Entry 8CZZ (electron microscopy, 3.14 A resolution); this record covers chains B and J of the 18 polymer chains in the assembly.

== Chain B (and J) ==
Molecule: CRF-1_AE T/F100 HIV-1 gp41
Source organism: Human immunodeficiency virus 1
Notes: chain J of this document is another copy of the same molecule, construct and numbering; everything in this record applies to it too
UniProt: A0A6C0ZY47 (A0A6C0ZY47_9HIV1); residues 512-664 here correspond to UniProt positions 513-665 (UniProt number = residue number + 1)
Sequence (155 residues; numbered 512 to 666; the number before each row is that of its first residue):
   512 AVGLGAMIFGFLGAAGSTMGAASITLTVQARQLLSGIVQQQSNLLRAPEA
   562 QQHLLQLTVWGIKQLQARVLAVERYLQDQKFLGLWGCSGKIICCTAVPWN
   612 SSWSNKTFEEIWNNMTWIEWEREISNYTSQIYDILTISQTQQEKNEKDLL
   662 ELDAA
Unresolved in the structure: 512-520, 548-564, 663-666 (chain J: 512-521, 546-558, 663-666)
Sequence notes: conflict Pro559 (Ile560 in A0A6C0ZY47), Cys605 (Thr606 in A0A6C0ZY47); expression tag (665-666)
Disulfide bonds: Cys598-Cys604
Covalently attached groups: N-acetylglucosamine (NAG) linked to Asn616, Asn625; glycan linked to Asn637
What the authors report for this chain:
  - conformationally variable residues: Ser528 to Gln540, Ala541 to Ile548

== Interface between chain B and chain J ==
Contacting residue pairs - 31 pairs, chain B then chain J:
  Ser534(B) - Lys655(J)  hydrogen bond (backbone-side chain)
  Thr538(B) - Thr651(J)
  Thr538(B) - Lys655(J)
  Ala541(B) - Thr647(J)
  Arg542(B) - Thr647(J)
  Arg542(B) - Ile648(J)
  Arg542(B) - Thr651(J)
  Arg542(B) - Gln652(J)
  Gln543(B) - Asp644(J)
  Leu545(B) - Phe592(J)  hydrophobic
  Gly547(B) - Lys591(J)
  Gly547(B) - Leu595(J)
  Leu565(B) - Gln577(J)
  Leu566(B) - Ile573(J)
  Leu566(B) - Lys574(J)
  Leu566(B) - Gln577(J)
  Leu576(B) - Leu576(J)  hydrophobic
  Arg579(B) - Gln577(J)  hydrogen bond
  Arg579(B) - Val580(J)
  Arg579(B) - Leu581(J)
  Arg579(B) - Glu584(J)  salt bridge
  Val583(B) - Val583(J)  hydrophobic
  Val583(B) - Leu587(J)  hydrophobic
  Tyr586(B) - Leu587(J)  hydrophobic
  Tyr586(B) - Lys591(J)
  Leu587(B) - Leu587(J)  hydrophobic
  Gly600(B) - Gly594(J)
  Lys601(B) - Glu654(J)
  Ile602(B) - Glu654(J)  hydrogen bond (backbone-side chain)
  Ile603(B) - Glu654(J)
  Ile603(B) - Lys655(J)
Also at the interface, not in a pair above, chain B (20 interface residues in all): Leu568, Cys605
Also at the interface, not in a pair above, chain J (22 interface residues in all): Lys658, Leu661

== In short ==
20 residues of chain B and 22 residues of chain J are in contact; the contacts include 3 hydrogen bonds and 1
salt bridge. Polar pairs include Arg579(B)-Glu584(J), Ser534(B)-Lys655(J) and Arg579(B)-Gln577(J). Covalently
linked N-acetylglucosamine: at Asn616(B) and Asn625(B). From the paper: conformational variability at
Ser528(B) and Ala541(B).
Chain B and chain J are both CRF-1_AE T/F100 HIV-1 gp41 (Human immunodeficiency virus 1); the structure,
Cryo-EM structure of T/F100 SOSIP.664 HIV-1 Env trimer with LMHS mutations in complex with Temsavir, 8ANC195
..., was determined by electron microscopy, deposited together with 8G6U and 8DOK.
